PDB entry 5CQ2 | X-ray diffraction, 1.40 A resolution | chains A and C of the 3 polymer chains in the assembly

# Chain A
Molecule: E3 ubiquitin-protein ligase Itchy homolog
Source organism: Homo sapiens
Notes: EC 6.3.2.-
UniProtKB: Q96J02 (ITCH_HUMAN), isoform Q96J02-3; residues 433-521 here correspond to UniProt positions 282-370 (UniProt number = residue number - 151)
Chain sequence (90 residues; numbered 432 to 521; the number before each row is that of its first residue):
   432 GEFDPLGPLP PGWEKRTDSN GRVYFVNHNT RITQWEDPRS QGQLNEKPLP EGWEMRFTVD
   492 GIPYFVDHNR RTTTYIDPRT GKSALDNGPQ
Unresolved in the structure: 432-437, 473-476, 518-521
Construct notes: expression tag (432)

# Chain C
Molecule: Thioredoxin-interacting protein
UniProtKB: Q9H3M7 (TXNIP_HUMAN); residues 327-338 here = UniProt positions 327-338
Chain sequence (14 residues; each row starts with the number of its first residue):
   326 XTPEAPPCYM DVIX
Unresolved in the structure: 326
Construct notes: acetylation (326); amidation (339)
Modified positions: ACE (acetyl group) at position 326; NH2 (amino group) at position 339
What the authors report for this chain:
  - post-translational modification sites: Y334

# Interface between chain A and chain C
Contacting residue pairs (21; chain A residue first):
  R487(A) - V337(C)
  R487(A) - I338(C)
  Y495(A) - P331(C)  hydrophobic
  Y495(A) - P332(C)
  Y495(A) - V337(C)
  V497(A) - Y334(C)  hydrophobic
  V497(A) - I338(C)  hydrophobic
  D498(A) - Y334(C)
  H499(A) - Y334(C)  hydrogen bond
  H499(A) - I338(C)
  R502(A) - Y334(C)
  T503(A) - Y334(C)
  T504(A) - P331(C)
  T504(A) - P332(C)  hydrogen bond (side chain-backbone)
  T504(A) - Y334(C)
  T505(A) - P331(C)
  Y506(A) - P328(C)
  Y506(A) - E329(C)
  Y506(A) - A330(C)
  Y506(A) - P331(C)
  L516(A) - P328(C)
Also at the interface, not in a pair above, chain A (13 interface residues in all): E485, T489
Also at the interface, not in a pair above, chain C (9 interface residues in all): C333
From the paper, about this interface:
  - pairs named by the authors: H499(A)-Y334(C) (hydrogen bond)

# In short
Chain A and chain C form an interface of 13 and 9 residues respectively; the contacts include 2 hydrogen
bonds. Polar contacts include H499(A)-Y334(C) and T504(A)-P332(C). The paper describes a hydrogen bond between
H499(A) and Y334(C). The paper reports a modification site at Y334(C).
Here chain A is E3 ubiquitin-protein ligase Itchy homolog (Homo sapiens) and chain C is
Thioredoxin-interacting protein. Entry 5CQ2 (Crystal Structure of tandem WW domains of ITCH in complex with
TXNIP peptide) was determined by X-ray diffraction, deposited together with 5DF6.
